PDB entry 7MKQ | electron microscopy, 4.80 A resolution (low resolution: residue-level contacts below are approximate; hydrogen-bond / salt-bridge calls are withheld) | chains D and E of the 6 polymer chains in the assembly

Chain D:
Molecule: DNA-directed RNA polymerase subunit beta'
From: Escherichia coli (strain K12)
Notes: EC 2.7.7.6
Reference sequence: A0A6D2WUT6 (A0A6D2WUT6_ECOLI); residue numbers follow UniProt; this construct covers 14-1376
Sequence (1363 residues; numbered 14 to 1376; the number before each row is that of its first residue):
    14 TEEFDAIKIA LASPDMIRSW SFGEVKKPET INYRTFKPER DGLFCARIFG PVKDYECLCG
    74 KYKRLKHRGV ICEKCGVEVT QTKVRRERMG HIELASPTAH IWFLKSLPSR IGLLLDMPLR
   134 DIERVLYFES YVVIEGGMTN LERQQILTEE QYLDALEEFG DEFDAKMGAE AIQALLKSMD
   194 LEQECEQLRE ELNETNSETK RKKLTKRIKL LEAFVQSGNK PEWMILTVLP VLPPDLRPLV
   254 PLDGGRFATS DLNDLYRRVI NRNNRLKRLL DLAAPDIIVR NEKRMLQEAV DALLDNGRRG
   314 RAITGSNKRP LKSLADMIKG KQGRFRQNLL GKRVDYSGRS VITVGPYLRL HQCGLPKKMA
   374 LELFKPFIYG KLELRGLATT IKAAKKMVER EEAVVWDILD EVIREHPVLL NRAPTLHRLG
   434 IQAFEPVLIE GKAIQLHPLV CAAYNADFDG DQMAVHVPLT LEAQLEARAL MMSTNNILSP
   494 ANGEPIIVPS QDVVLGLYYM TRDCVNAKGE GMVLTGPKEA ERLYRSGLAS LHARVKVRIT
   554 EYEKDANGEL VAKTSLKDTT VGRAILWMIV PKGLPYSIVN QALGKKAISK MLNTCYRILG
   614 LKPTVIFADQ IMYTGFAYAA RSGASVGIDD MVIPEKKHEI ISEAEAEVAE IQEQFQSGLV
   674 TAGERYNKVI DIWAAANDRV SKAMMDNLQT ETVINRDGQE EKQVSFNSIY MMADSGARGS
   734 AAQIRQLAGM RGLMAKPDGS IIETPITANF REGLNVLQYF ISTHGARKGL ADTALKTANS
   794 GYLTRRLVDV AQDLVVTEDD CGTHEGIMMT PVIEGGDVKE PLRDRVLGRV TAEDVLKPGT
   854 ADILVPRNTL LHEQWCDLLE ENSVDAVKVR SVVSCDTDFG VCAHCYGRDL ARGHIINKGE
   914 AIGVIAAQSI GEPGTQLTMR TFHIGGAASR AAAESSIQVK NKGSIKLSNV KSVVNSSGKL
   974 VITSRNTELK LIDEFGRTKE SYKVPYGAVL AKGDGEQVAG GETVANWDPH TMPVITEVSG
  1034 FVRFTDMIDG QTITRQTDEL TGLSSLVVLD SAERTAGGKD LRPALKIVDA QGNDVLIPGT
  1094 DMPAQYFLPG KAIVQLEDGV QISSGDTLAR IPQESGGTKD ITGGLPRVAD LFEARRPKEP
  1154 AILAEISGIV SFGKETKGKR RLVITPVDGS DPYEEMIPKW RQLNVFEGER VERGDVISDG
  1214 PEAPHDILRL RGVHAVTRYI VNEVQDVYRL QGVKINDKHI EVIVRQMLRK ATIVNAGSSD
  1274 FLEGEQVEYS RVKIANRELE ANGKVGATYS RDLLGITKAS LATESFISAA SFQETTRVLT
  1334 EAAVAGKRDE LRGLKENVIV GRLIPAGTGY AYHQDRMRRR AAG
Disordered / not traced: 931-945, 1126-1135
Bound ions: Zn2+ site 1: C70, C72, C85, C88; Mg2+: D462, D464; Zn2+ site 2: C814, C888, C895, C898

Chain E:
Molecule: DNA-directed RNA polymerase subunit omega
From: Escherichia coli (strain K12)
Notes: EC 2.7.7.6
Reference sequence: P0A800 (RPOZ_ECOLI); numbering as in UniProt (aligned over 1-91)
Sequence (91 residues; row label = number of the first residue in the row):
     1 MARVTVQDAV EKIGNRFDLV LVAARRARQM QVGGKDPLVP EENDKTTVIA LREIEEGLIN
    61 NQILDVRERQ EQQEQEAAEL QAVTAIAEGR R
Disordered / not traced: 1, 78-91

Interface between chain D and chain E:
Residue-residue contacts (36):
  H364(D) with V4(E)
  V415(D) with K45(E)
  E418(D) with A2(E); D44(E); K45(E); V48(E)
  H419(D) with K45(E)
  E438(D) with A2(E)
  L474(D) with A27(E); T47(E)
  E475(D) with R28(E)
  Q477(D) with T47(E)
  L478(D) with V20(E); A24(E); T47(E); L51(E)
  R481(D) with T47(E); V48(E); L51(E)
  A482(D) with R16(E)
  L483(D) with R16(E)
  T487(D) with V4(E)
  N488(D) with V6(E); R16(E)
  L614(D) with T5(E); Q7(E)
  K615(D) with R3(E); T5(E)
  R905(D) with G14(E); R16(E)
  N910(D) with G14(E); N15(E); R16(E)
  E913(D) with F17(E)
  G1360(D) with F17(E)
  T1361(D) with F17(E)
Also at the interface, not in a pair above, chain D (25 interface residues in all): R417, H907, K911, A1364
Also at the interface, not in a pair above, chain E (22 interface residues in all): L21, A23, Q31

In short:
25 residues of chain D and 22 residues of chain E are in contact. The Zn2+ site 1 is built by C70(D), C72(D),
C85(D) and C88(D). The Mg2+ site is built by D462(D) and D464(D).
Here chain D is DNA-directed RNA polymerase subunit beta' and chain E is DNA-directed RNA polymerase subunit
omega, both from Escherichia coli (strain K12). Entry 7MKQ (Escherichia coli RNA polymerase and RapA binary
complex) was determined by electron microscopy together with 7MKP, 7MKN and 7MKO from the same study.
